PDB entry 7KTM | X-ray diffraction, 1.53 A resolution | chains A and T of the 4 polymer chains in the assembly

Chain A:
Protein: DNA-directed DNA/RNA polymerase mu
From: Homo sapiens
Notes: EC 2.7.7.7
Reference sequence: Q9NP87 (DPOLM_HUMAN); residue numbers follow UniProt; this construct covers 132-397, 410-494
Chain sequence (356 residues; row label = number of the first residue in the row; note: 12 numbers in that range are skipped by the numbering (no residue carries them; nothing is unmodelled there)):
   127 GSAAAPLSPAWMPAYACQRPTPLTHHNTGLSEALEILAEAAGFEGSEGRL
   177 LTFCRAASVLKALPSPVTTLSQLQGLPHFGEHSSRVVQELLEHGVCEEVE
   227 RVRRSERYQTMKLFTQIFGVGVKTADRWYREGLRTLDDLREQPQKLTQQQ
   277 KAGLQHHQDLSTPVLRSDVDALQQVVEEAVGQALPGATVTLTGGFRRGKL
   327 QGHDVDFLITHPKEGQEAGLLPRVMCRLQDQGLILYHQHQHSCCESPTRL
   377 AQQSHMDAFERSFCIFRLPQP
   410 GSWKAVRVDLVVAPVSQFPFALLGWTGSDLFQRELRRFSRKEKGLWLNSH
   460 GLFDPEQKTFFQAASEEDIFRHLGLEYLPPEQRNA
Unresolved in the structure: 127-136, 365-383
Sequence notes: expression tag (127-131); conflict Gly410 (Pro in Q9NP87); engineered mutation Asp438 (Lys in Q9NP87)
UniProt features mapped onto this chain:
  - region: Arg323 to Asp332 (Involved in ssDNA binding)
  - binding site (Mg(2+)): Asp330, Asp332, Asp418
  - site: Gly433 (Responsible for the low discrimination between dNTP and rNTP)
Metal / ion sites: Mn2+ site 1 near His152 (its only coordinating residue here); Mn2+ site 2: His208 (shared with 1 residue of chain D); Mn2+ site 3 near His219 (its only coordinating residue here); Mn2+ site 4: Thr241, Ile243, Val246 (shared with 1 residue of chain P); Mn2+ site 5: Asp330, Asp332 (together with 8-oxo-2'-deoxyguanosine-5'-triphosphate, pyrophosphate) (shared with 1 residue of chain P); Mn2+ site 6: Asp330, Asp332, Asp418 (together with 8-oxo-2'-deoxyguanosine-5'-triphosphate) (shared with 1 residue of chain P); Mn2+ site 7: Glu386, His459
Residues lining bound ligands: 8-oxo-2'-deoxyguanosine-5'-triphosphate / pyrophosphate: Gly319, Gly320, Arg323, Lys325, Gln327, Gly328, His329, Asp330, Asp332, Asp418, Gly433, Trp434, Thr435, Gly436, Ser437, Asp438, Arg442, Arg445
Reported in the primary citation:
  - Mn2+ coordination through a water molecule: Asp438
  - mutagenesis - R445A: increased catalytic activity on dGTP misinsertion
  - mutagenesis - Q441A: unchanged catalytic activity on 8-oxodGTP

Chain T:
Molecule: 9-nt DNA strand
Sequence (9 nucleotides; row label = number of the first residue in the row):
     1 CGGCCTACG
Metal / ion sites: Mn2+ near DG2 (its only coordinating residue here)

Interface between chain A and chain T:
Residue-residue contacts (22):
  Gly174(A) - DC4(T)  base contact
  Leu177(A) - DC4(T)  phosphate contact
  Leu177(A) - DC5(T)  phosphate contact
  Gln364(A) - DG9(T)  phosphate contact
  Phe385(A) - DG9(T)  phosphate contact
  Glu386(A) - DC8(T)  sugar contact
  Glu386(A) - DG9(T)  hydrogen bond to the phosphate
  Arg387(A) - DA7(T)  hydrogen bond to the base
  Arg387(A) - DC8(T)  hydrogen bond to the sugar
  Arg387(A) - DG9(T)  hydrogen bond to the phosphate
  Phe389(A) - DG9(T)  sugar contact
  Arg442(A) - DC5(T)  salt bridge to the phosphate
  Arg445(A) - DC5(T)  hydrogen bond to the base
  Arg445(A) - DT6(T)  hydrogen bond to the base
  Arg446(A) - DC5(T)  sugar contact
  Arg449(A) - DT6(T)  salt bridge to the phosphate
  Lys450(A) - DG3(T)  hydrogen bond to the phosphate
  Lys450(A) - DC4(T)  salt bridge to the phosphate
  Leu456(A) - DT6(T)  sugar contact
  Asn457(A) - DT6(T)  phosphate contact
  Asn457(A) - DA7(T)  hydrogen bond to the phosphate
  His459(A) - DC8(T)  salt bridge to the phosphate
Also at the interface, not in a pair above, chain A (16 interface residues in all): Arg181

Overview:
16 residues of chain A and 7 residues of chain T are in contact, with 8 hydrogen bonds and 4 salt bridges.
Polar contacts include Arg387(A)-DA7(T), Arg445(A)-DC5(T) and Arg445(A)-DT6(T). Chain A binds
8-oxo-2'-deoxyguanosine-5'-triphosphate / pyrophosphate. From the paper: R445A of chain A increases catalytic
activity on dGTP misinsertion; water-mediated Mn2+ coordination by Asp438(A).
Chain A is DNA-directed DNA/RNA polymerase mu (Homo sapiens) and chain T is a 9-nt DNA strand; the structure,
DNA Polymerase Mu (K438D), 8-oxodGTP:Ct Reaction State Ternary Complex, 50 mM Mn2+ (30min), was determined by
X-ray diffraction (same publication as 7KSS, 7KST, 7KSU, 7KSV, 7KSW, 7KSX and 25 further entries).
